4TUG - chains C and A of the 8 polymer chains in the assembly; structure by X-ray diffraction, 3.55 A resolution.

Chain C (and A):
Molecule: DNA double-strand break repair protein Mre11
Organism: Methanocaldococcus jannaschii
Notes: chain A of this document is another copy of the same molecule, construct and numbering; everything in this record applies to it too
UniProt: Q58719 (MRE11_METJA); residues 1-333 here = UniProt positions 1-333
Sequence (337 residues; each row starts with the number of its first residue; numbers below 1 keep their minus sign (Arg-3 is residue -3)):
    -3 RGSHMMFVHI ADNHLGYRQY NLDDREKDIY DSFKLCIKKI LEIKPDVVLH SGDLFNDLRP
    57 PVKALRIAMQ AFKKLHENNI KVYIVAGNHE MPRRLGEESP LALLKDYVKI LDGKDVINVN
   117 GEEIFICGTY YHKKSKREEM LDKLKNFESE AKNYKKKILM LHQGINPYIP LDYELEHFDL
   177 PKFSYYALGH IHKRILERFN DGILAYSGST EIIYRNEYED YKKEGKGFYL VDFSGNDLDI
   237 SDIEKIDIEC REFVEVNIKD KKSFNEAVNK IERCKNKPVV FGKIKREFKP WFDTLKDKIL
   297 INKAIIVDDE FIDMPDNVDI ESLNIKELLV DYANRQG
Unresolved in the structure: -3 to -1, 313-333 (chain A: 314-333)
Construct notes: expression tag (-3 to 0)
Swiss-Prot annotation at these positions:
  - active site: His85 (Proton donor)
  - binding site (Mn(2+)): Asp8, His10, Asp49, Asn84, His158, His186, His188
Metal / ion sites: Mg2+ site 1: Asp8, Asp49; Mg2+ site 2: Asp49, Asn84
Reported in the primary citation:
  - binding site for the 14-nt DNA strand: Asn17, Arg55, Arg89, Arg90
  - binding site for the 15-nt DNA strand: Asn17, Arg89, Arg90, Lys129, Ser131, Lys132
  - mutagenesis - R55S, R89S: abolished binding to TP124/580
  - mutagenesis - R55S, R89S: decreased catalytic activity
  - mutagenesis - V58C/L99C, K129A, K132D, I302R, I302Y: decreased catalytic activity on DAR134
  - mutagenesis - K129A, K132D, I302Y: decreased catalytic activity on TP124/580
  - mutagenesis - I302R: unchanged catalytic activity on TP124/580
  - mutagenesis - K59C/E94C: decreased catalytic activity on reduced state
  - mutagenesis - K59C/E94C: increased catalytic activity on oxidized conditions
  - self-association interface (contacts with another copy of this molecule); pairs are residue here / residue on that copy: Val58-Leu99, Lys59-Glu94

Chain C / chain A interface:
Contacting residue pairs - 23 pairs, chain C then chain A:
  Lys257(C) with Leu91(A)
  Phe260(C) with Leu91(A), hydrophobic
  Arg282(C) with Ile106(A), hydrogen bond (side chain-backbone)
  Glu283(C) with Gly92(A); Glu93(A); Glu94(A)
  Phe284(C) with Gly92(A)
  Lys285(C) with Asp108(A), salt bridge
  Pro286(C) with Tyr126(A)
  Trp287(C) with Pro88(A); Arg89(A); Arg90(A); Leu91(A), hydrophobic; Gly92(A)
  Asp289(C) with Asp108(A); Tyr126(A), hydrogen bond; Glu135(A)
  Thr290(C) with Glu135(A)
  Lys292(C) with Glu135(A); Asp138(A), salt bridge
  Asp304(C) with Lys101(A)
  Asp305(C) with Lys101(A), salt bridge
  Glu306(C) with Glu94(A)
Also at the interface, not in a pair above, chain A (14 interface residues in all): Met87
Interface features reported in the paper:
  - interface residues, chain C: Asp304(C)

Summary:
Chain C and chain A each contribute 14 residues to their interface, with 2 hydrogen bonds and 3 salt bridges.
Among the polar pairs are Lys285(C)-Asp108(A), Lys292(C)-Asp138(A) and Asp305(C)-Lys101(A). The paper reports
a binding site for the 15-nt DNA strand at Asn17(C), Arg89(C) and Arg90(C) among others; V58C/L99C, K129A and
K132D of chain C, among others, reduce catalytic activity on DAR134; 8 substitutions were tested in all.
Both chains are DNA double-strand break repair protein Mre11 (Methanocaldococcus jannaschii). Entry 4TUG
(Crystal structure of MjMre11-DNA2 complex) was determined by X-ray diffraction, deposited together with 4TUI.
